9CAQ - chains E and S of the 14 polymer chains in the assembly; structure by electron microscopy, 3.20 A resolution.

# Chain E
Molecule: DNA replication licensing factor MCM6
From: Homo sapiens
Notes: EC 3.6.4.12
Reference sequence: Q14566 (MCM6_HUMAN); numbering as in UniProt (aligned over 1-821)
Amino-acid sequence (821 residues; each row starts with the number of its first residue):
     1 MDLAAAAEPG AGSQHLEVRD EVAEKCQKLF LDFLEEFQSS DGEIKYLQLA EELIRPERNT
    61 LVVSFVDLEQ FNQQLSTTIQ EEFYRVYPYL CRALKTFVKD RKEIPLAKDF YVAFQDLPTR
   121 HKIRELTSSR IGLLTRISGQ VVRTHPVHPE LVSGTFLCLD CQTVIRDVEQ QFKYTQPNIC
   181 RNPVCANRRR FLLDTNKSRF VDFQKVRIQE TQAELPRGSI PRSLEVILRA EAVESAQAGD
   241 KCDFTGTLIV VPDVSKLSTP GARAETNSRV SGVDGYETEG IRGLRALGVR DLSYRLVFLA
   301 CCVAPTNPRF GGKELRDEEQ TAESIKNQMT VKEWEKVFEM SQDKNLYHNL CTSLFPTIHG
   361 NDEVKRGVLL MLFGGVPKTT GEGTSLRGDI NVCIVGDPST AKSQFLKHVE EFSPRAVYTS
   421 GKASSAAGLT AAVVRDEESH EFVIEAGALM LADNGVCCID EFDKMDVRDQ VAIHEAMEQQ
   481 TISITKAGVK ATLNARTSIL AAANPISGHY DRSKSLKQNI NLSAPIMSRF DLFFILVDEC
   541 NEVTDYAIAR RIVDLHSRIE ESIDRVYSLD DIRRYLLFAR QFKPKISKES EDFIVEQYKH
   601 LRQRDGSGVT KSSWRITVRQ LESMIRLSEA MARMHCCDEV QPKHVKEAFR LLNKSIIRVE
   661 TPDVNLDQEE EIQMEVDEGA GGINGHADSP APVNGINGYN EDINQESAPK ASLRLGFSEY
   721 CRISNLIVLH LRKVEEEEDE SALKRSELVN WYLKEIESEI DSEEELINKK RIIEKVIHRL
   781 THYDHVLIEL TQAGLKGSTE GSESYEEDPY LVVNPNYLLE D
Unresolved in the structure: 1-15, 312-320, 439-441, 660-821
Metal / ion sites: Zn2+: Cys158, Cys161, Cys180, Cys185; Mg2+: Ser403 (together with ADP)
Small-molecule neighbours:
  - ADP (adenosine-5'-diphosphate): Thr357, Ile358, His359, Asn361, Pro398, Ser399, Thr400, Ala401, Lys402, Ser403, Gln404, Ile548, Ile552
  - ATP (adenosine-5'-triphosphate): Arg529, Val618, Arg619
UniProt features mapped onto this chain:
  - motif: Ser528 to Asp531 (Arginine finger)
  - binding site (ATP): His359, Ser399, Thr400, Ala401, Lys402, Ser403, Asn504
  - binding site (ADP): Arg619, Glu622
  - modified residue: Met1 (N-acetylmethionine), Ser13 (Phosphoserine), Ser219 (Phosphoserine), Ser271 (Phosphoserine), Thr278 (Phosphothreonine), Lys643 (N6-acetyllysine), Ser689 (Phosphoserine), Ser762 (Phosphoserine), Thr791 (Phosphothreonine)
  - natural variant: Pro149 (P149S: Found in a patient with mild developmental delay and autism spectrum disorder; uncertain significance), Cys158 (C158Y: Found in patients with microcephaly, developmental delay, typical facial characteristics, endocrine disorders, feeding difficulties and urogenital anomalies; uncertain significance), Asp202 (D202G: Found in a patient with intra-uterine growth restriction, developmental delay and autism spectrum disorder; uncertain significance), Gly239 (G239S: Found in a patient with endocrine disorders, developmental regression, autism spectrum disorder and epilepsy; uncertain significance)
  - mutagenesis: Glu757 (E757A/D: Impairs interaction with CTD1), Glu763 (E763A/D: Impairs interaction with CTD1), Leu766 (L766A: Impairs interaction with CTD1)

# Chain S
Molecule: 44-nt DNA strand
Sequence (44 nucleotides; numbered -45 to -2; the number before each row is that of its first residue; numbers below 1 keep their minus sign (DA-45 is residue -45)):
   -45 AAAAAAAAAA AAAAAAAAAA ATTTTTTTTT TTTTTTTTTT TTTT

# How chain E and chain S interact
Pairs across the interface - 4 pairs, chain E then chain S:
  Arg285(E) - DA-27(S)  phosphate contact
  Arg285(E) - DA-26(S)  salt bridge to the phosphate
  Arg435(E) - DA-34(S)  salt bridge to the phosphate
  Val467(E) - DA-43(S)  phosphate contact
Also at the interface, not in a pair above, chain E (4 interface residues in all): Asp466
Also at the interface, not in a pair above, chain S (6 interface residues in all): DA-35, DA-33

# Summary
Chain E and chain S form an interface of 4 and 6 residues respectively, with 2 salt bridges. Among the polar
pairs are Arg285(E)-DA-26(S) and Arg435(E)-DA-34(S). Ligands of chain E: ATP and ADP.
Here chain E is DNA replication licensing factor MCM6 (Homo sapiens) and chain S is a 44-nt DNA strand. Entry
9CAQ (Cryo-EM structure of a human MCM2-7 double hexamer formed from independently loaded MCM2-7 single
hexamers) was determined by electron microscopy (same publication as 8W0E, 8W0F, 8W0G and 8W0I).
